1AWU - chains A and B; structure by X-ray diffraction, 2.34 A resolution.

== Chain A ==
Molecule: Cyclophilin A
Organism: Homo sapiens
Notes: EC 5.2.1.8
UniProt: P62937 (PPIA_HUMAN); residues 1002-1165 here correspond to UniProt positions 1-164 (UniProt number = residue number - 1001)
Amino-acid sequence (164 residues; numbered 1002 to 1165; the number before each row is that of its first residue):
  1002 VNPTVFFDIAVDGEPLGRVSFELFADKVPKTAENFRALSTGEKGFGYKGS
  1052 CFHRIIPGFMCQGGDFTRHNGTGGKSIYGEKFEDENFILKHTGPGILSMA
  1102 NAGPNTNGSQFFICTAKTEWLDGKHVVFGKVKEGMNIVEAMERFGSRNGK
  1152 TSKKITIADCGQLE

== Chain B ==
Molecule: Peptide from the HIV-1 capsid protein
Amino-acid sequence (6 residues; each row starts with the number of its first residue):
     1 HVGPIA

== Chain A / chain B interface ==
Contacting residue pairs (22; chain A residue first):
  Arg1055(A) with Gly3(B); Pro4(B), hydrogen bond (side chain-backbone); Ile5(B)
  Phe1060(A) with Pro4(B); Ile5(B); Ala6(B)
  Gln1063(A) with Val2(B), hydrogen bond (side chain-backbone); Gly3(B); Pro4(B)
  Asn1071(A) with His1(B)
  Gly1072(A) with His1(B), hydrogen bond (backbone-side chain); Val2(B), hydrogen bond (backbone-backbone)
  Thr1073(A) with His1(B)
  Ala1101(A) with Val2(B)
  Asn1102(A) with Val2(B); Gly3(B), hydrogen bond (backbone-backbone)
  Phe1113(A) with Pro4(B), hydrophobic
  Trp1121(A) with Ile5(B), hydrogen bond (side chain-backbone); Ala6(B), hydrogen bond (side chain-backbone)
  Leu1122(A) with Pro4(B), hydrophobic; Ile5(B)
  His1126(A) with Pro4(B)
Also at the interface, not in a pair above, chain A (15 interface residues in all): Met1061, Ala1103, Gln1111

== Summary ==
15 residues of chain A and 6 residues of chain B are in contact, with 7 hydrogen bonds. Polar pairs include
Arg1055(A)-Pro4(B), Gln1063(A)-Val2(B) and Gly1072(A)-His1(B).
Here chain A is Cyclophilin A (Homo sapiens) and chain B is Peptide from the HIV-1 capsid protein. Entry 1AWU
(Cypa complexed with hvgpia (pseudo-SYMMETRIC monomer)) was determined by X-ray diffraction, deposited
together with 1AWQ, 1AWR, 1AWS, 1AWT and 1AWV.
